PDB entry 1RIV | X-ray diffraction, 2.20 A resolution | chains L and H

# Chain L
Molecule: Fab M82G2, Light Chain
From: Mus musculus
Notes: antibody fragment or engineered binder
Chain sequence (218 residues; numbered 1 to 213 plus 5 insertion-coded residues; the number before each row is that of its first residue; a row labelled like 27A-27E holds insertion residues (27A, then the next letters in order)):
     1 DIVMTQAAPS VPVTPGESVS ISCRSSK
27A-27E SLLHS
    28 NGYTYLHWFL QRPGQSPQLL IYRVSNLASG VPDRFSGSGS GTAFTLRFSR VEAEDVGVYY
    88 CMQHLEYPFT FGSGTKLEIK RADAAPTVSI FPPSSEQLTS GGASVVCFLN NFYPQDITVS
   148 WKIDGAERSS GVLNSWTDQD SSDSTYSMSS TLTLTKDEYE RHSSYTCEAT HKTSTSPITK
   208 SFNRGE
Cystine bridges: Cys23-Cys88, Cys134-Cys194
Small-molecule neighbours: meta-oxybenzoylecgonine (OBE; 3-(3-hydroxy-benzoyloxy)-8-methyl-8-aza-bicyclo[3.2.1]octane-2-carboxylic acid): His27D, Tyr32, His91, Leu92, Tyr94, Phe96

# Chain H
Molecule: Fab M82G2, Heavy Chain
From: Mus musculus
Notes: antibody fragment or engineered binder
Chain sequence (223 residues; each row starts with the number of its first residue; note: 13 numbers in that range are skipped by the numbering (no residue carries them; nothing is unmodelled there); a row labelled like 52A-52C holds insertion residues (52A, then the next letters in order)):
     1 EVTLQESGGG LVQPGGSMKL SCAASGFTFS DAWVDWVRQS PGKGLEWVAE IR
52A-52C NKA
    53 NNHATKYTES VKGRFTISRD DSKSSVYLQM
82A-82C NSL
    83 RAEDTGIYYC TSVPQLGR
100A-100B GF
   101 AYWGQGTLVT VSAASTTPPS VYPLAPGSGG ASTSGSMVTL GCLVKGYFPE PVTV
   156 TW
   162 NSGALSSG
   171 VHTFPAVLQS D
   184 LYTLSSSVTV PSS
   198 TWP
   202 SQTVT
   208 CNVAHPASST QVDKKI
   226 VPK
Disordered / not traced: 132-134
Cystine bridges: Cys22-Cys92, Cys142-Cys208
Small-molecule neighbours: meta-oxybenzoylecgonine (OBE; 3-(3-hydroxy-benzoyloxy)-8-methyl-8-aza-bicyclo[3.2.1]octane-2-carboxylic acid): Asp31, Ala32, Trp33, Asn52A, Val95, Pro96, Gln97, Leu98, Gly99, Arg100

# Chain L / chain H interface
Pairs across the interface (72; chain L residue first):
  His34(L) - Gly100A(H)
  Phe36(L) - Phe100B(H)
  Phe36(L) - Trp103(H)  hydrophobic
  Gln38(L) - Gln39(H)  hydrogen bond
  Gln38(L) - Tyr91(H)  hydrogen bond
  Ser43(L) - Tyr91(H)
  Ser43(L) - Gly104(H)  hydrogen bond (side chain-backbone)
  Pro44(L) - Tyr91(H)
  Pro44(L) - Trp103(H)
  Leu46(L) - Arg100(H)
  Leu46(L) - Phe100B(H)
  Leu46(L) - Ala101(H)  hydrophobic
  Tyr49(L) - Gly99(H)
  Tyr49(L) - Arg100(H)
  Arg50(L) - Gly99(H)  hydrogen bond (side chain-backbone)
  Tyr87(L) - Gln39(H)
  Tyr87(L) - Leu45(H)  hydrophobic
  Met89(L) - Phe100B(H)  hydrophobic
  His91(L) - Val95(H)
  His91(L) - Gly100A(H)
  Tyr94(L) - Trp33(H)
  Tyr94(L) - Trp47(H)  hydrophobic
  Tyr94(L) - Glu50(H)  hydrogen bond
  Tyr94(L) - Arg52(H)  hydrogen bond
  Tyr94(L) - Lys58(H)
  Pro95(L) - Trp47(H)  hydrophobic
  Pro95(L) - Thr60(H)
  Phe96(L) - Asp35(H)
  Phe96(L) - Trp47(H)
  Phe96(L) - Glu50(H)
  Phe96(L) - Phe100B(H)  hydrophobic
  Phe98(L) - Leu45(H)
  Ser116(L) - Thr139(H)
  Phe118(L) - Leu124(H)
  Phe118(L) - Ala125(H)
  Phe118(L) - Pro126(H)
  Phe118(L) - Thr139(H)
  Pro119(L) - Lys228(H)  hydrogen bond (backbone-side chain)
  Pro120(L) - Lys228(H)
  Ser121(L) - Tyr122(H)
  Ser121(L) - Pro123(H)
  Glu123(L) - Tyr122(H)
  Glu123(L) - Pro123(H)
  Glu123(L) - Lys221(H)  salt bridge
  Gln124(L) - Tyr122(H)
  Gln124(L) - Lys145(H)
  Ser127(L) - Tyr122(H)
  Ser131(L) - Leu143(H)
  Ser131(L) - Lys145(H)
  Val133(L) - Leu124(H)  hydrophobic
  Phe135(L) - Gly141(H)
  Phe135(L) - Phe174(H)  hydrophobic
  Phe135(L) - Ser188(H)
  Phe135(L) - Ser189(H)
  Phe135(L) - Ser190(H)
  Asn137(L) - His172(H)
  Asn137(L) - Phe174(H)
  Asn137(L) - Ser190(H)  hydrogen bond
  Asn138(L) - His172(H)  hydrogen bond
  Leu160(L) - Val177(H)  hydrophobic
  Leu160(L) - Gln179(H)
  Asn161(L) - Val177(H)
  Ser162(L) - Phe174(H)
  Ser162(L) - Pro175(H)  hydrogen bond (side chain-backbone)
  Ser162(L) - Val177(H)
  Trp163(L) - Pro175(H)
  Thr164(L) - Phe174(H)
  Ser174(L) - His172(H)  hydrogen bond
  Ser174(L) - Phe174(H)
  Met175(L) - Phe174(H)
  Ser176(L) - Phe174(H)
  Ser176(L) - Ser188(H)  hydrogen bond
Also at the interface, not in a pair above, chain L (38 interface residues in all): Tyr32, Gln42
Also at the interface, not in a pair above, chain H (45 interface residues in all): Val37, Glu46, Leu98, Gln105, Val121, Leu140, Thr173, Thr186

# Overview
The interface between chain L and chain H involves 38 residues on one side and 45 on the other; the contacts
include 12 hydrogen bonds and 1 salt bridge. Among the polar pairs are Glu123(L)-Lys221(H), Gln38(L)-Gln39(H)
and Gln38(L)-Tyr91(H).
Chain L is Fab M82G2, Light Chain and chain H is Fab M82G2, Heavy Chain, both from Mus musculus; the
structure, Anti-Cocaine Antibody M82G2 Complexed With meta-Oxybenzoylecgonine, was determined by X-ray
diffraction.
